PDB entry 1UPJ | X-ray diffraction, 2.22 A resolution | chain A

== Chain A ==
Protein: HIV-1 protease
Organism: Human immunodeficiency virus 1
UniProt: P03367 (POL_HV1BR); residues 1-99 here correspond to UniProt positions 69-167 (UniProt number = residue number + 68)
Sequence (99 residues; numbered 1 to 99; the number before each row is that of its first residue):
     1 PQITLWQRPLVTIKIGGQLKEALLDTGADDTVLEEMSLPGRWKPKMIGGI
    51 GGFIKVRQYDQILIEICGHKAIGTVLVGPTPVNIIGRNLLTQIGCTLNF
Ligand contacts: U01 (3-[1-(4-bromo-phenyl)-2-methyl-propyl]-4-hydroxy-chromen-2-one): Leu23, Asp25, Gly27, Ala28, Asp30, Val32, Ile47, Gly48, Gly49, Ile50, Pro81, Val82, Ile84

== Overview ==
Chain A binds compound U01.
Chain A is HIV-1 protease (Human immunodeficiency virus 1); the structure, HIV-1 protease complex with U095438
[3-[1-(4-bromophenyl) isobutyl]-4-hydroxycoumarin, was determined by X-ray diffraction, deposited together
with 2UPJ, 3UPJ and 4UPJ.
